PDB entry 8GJ1 | electron microscopy, 3.00 A resolution | chains D and E of the 10 polymer chains in the assembly

# Chain D
Name: DNA polymerase III subunit tau
Organism: Escherichia coli K-12
Notes: EC 2.7.7.7
UniProtKB: P06710 (DPO3X_ECOLI); numbering as in UniProt (aligned over 1-643)
Sequence (643 residues; each row starts with the number of its first residue):
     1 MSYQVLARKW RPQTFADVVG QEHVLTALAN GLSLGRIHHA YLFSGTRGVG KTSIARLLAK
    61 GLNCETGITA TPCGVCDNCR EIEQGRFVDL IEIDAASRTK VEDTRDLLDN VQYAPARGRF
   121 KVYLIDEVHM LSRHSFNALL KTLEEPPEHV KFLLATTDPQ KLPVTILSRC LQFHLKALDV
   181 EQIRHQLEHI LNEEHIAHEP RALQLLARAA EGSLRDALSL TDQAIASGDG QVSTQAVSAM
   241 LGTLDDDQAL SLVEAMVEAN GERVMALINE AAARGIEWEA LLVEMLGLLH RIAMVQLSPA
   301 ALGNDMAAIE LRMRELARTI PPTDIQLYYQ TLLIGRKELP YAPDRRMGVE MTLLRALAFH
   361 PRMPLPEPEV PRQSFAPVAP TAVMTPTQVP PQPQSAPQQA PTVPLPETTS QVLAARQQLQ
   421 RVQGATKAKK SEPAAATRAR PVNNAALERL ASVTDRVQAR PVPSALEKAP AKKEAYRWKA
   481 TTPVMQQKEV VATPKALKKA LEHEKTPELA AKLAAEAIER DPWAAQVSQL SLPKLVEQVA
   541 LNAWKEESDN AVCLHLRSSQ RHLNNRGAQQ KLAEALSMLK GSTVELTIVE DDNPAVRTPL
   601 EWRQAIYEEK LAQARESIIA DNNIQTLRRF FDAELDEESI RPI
Disordered / not traced: 1, 362-402, 410-643
Bound ions: Mg2+: Thr-52 (together with ADP); Zn2+: Cys-64, Cys-73, Cys-76, Cys-79
Small-molecule neighbours:
  - ADP (adenosine-5'-diphosphate): Ala-7, Arg-8, Trp-10, Arg-11, Pro-12, Asp-17, Val-18, Val-19, Thr-46, Arg-47, Gly-48, Val-49, Gly-50, Lys-51, Thr-52, Ser-53, Leu-214, Arg-215, Leu-218
  - tetrafluoroaluminate (ALF): Thr-46, Arg-47, Gly-48, Lys-51, Thr-52, Arg-215
Curated features (UniProtKB/Swiss-Prot):
  - binding site (ATP): Gly-45 to Thr-52
  - binding site (Zn(2+)): Cys-64, Cys-73, Cys-76, Cys-79
  - mutagenesis: Gly-118 (G118D: In dnaX2016(Ts); present in both isoforms, unable to grow at 42 degrees Celsius), Glu-601 (E601K: In dnaX36(Ts); present only in isoform tau, unable to grow at 42 degrees Celsius)

# Chain E
Name: DNA polymerase III subunit delta'
Organism: Escherichia coli K-12
Notes: EC 2.7.7.7
UniProtKB: P28631 (HOLB_ECOLI); numbering as in UniProt (aligned over 1-334)
Sequence (334 residues; row label = number of the first residue in the row):
     1 MRWYPWLRPD FEKLVASYQA GRGHHALLIQ ALPGMGDDAL IYALSRYLLC QQPQGHKSCG
    61 HCRGCQLMQA GTHPDYYTLA PEKGKNTLGV DAVREVTEKL NEHARLGGAK VVWVTDAALL
   121 TDAAANALLK TLEEPPAETW FFLATREPER LLATLRSRCR LHYLAPPPEQ YAVTWLSREV
   181 TMSQDALLAA LRLSAGSPGA ALALFQGDNW QARETLCQAL AYSVPSGDWY SLLAALNHEQ
   241 APARLHWLAT LLMDALKRHH GAAQVTNVDV PGLVAELANH LSPSRLQAIL GDVCHIREQL
   301 MSVTGINREL LITDLLLRIE HYLQPGVVLP VPHL
Bound ions: Zn2+: Cys-50, Cys-59, Cys-62, Cys-65

# How chain D and chain E interact
Contacting residue pairs - 73 pairs, chain D then chain E:
  Tyr-3(D) / Gly-21(E)
  Tyr-3(D) / Arg-22(E)
  Val-5(D) / His-24(E)
  Val-5(D) / His-25(E)
  Arg-8(D) / Glu-134(E)
  Arg-8(D) / Pro-135(E)
  Arg-11(D) / Glu-133(E)  salt bridge
  Arg-11(D) / Glu-134(E)  salt bridge
  Arg-47(D) / Ala-153(E)
  Arg-47(D) / Thr-154(E)
  Arg-56(D) / Glu-134(E)  salt bridge
  Glu-92(D) / Lys-130(E)  salt bridge
  Asp-94(D) / Ala-127(E)
  Asp-94(D) / Lys-130(E)
  Ala-96(D) / Asn-126(E)
  Ala-96(D) / Ala-127(E)
  Ser-97(D) / Arg-94(E)
  Lys-100(D) / Arg-94(E)
  Asp-126(D) / Lys-130(E)  salt bridge
  Glu-127(D) / Asn-126(E)
  Glu-127(D) / Leu-129(E)
  Met-130(D) / Asn-126(E)
  Arg-215(D) / Glu-133(E)  salt bridge
  Arg-215(D) / Ser-157(E)
  Arg-215(D) / Arg-158(E)
  Asp-216(D) / Ser-157(E)
  Ser-219(D) / Ser-157(E)  hydrogen bond (side chain-backbone)
  Asp-222(D) / His-24(E)  salt bridge
  Gln-223(D) / Arg-160(E)
  Gln-223(D) / Leu-161(E)  hydrogen bond (side chain-backbone)
  Ala-226(D) / Arg-160(E)
  Glu-262(D) / Gly-261(E)
  Met-265(D) / Lys-257(E)  hydrogen bond
  Asn-269(D) / Gln-264(E)
  Ile-334(D) / Leu-334(E)  hydrophobic
  Lys-337(D) / Leu-334(E)
  Pro-340(D) / Glu-147(E)
  Pro-340(D) / Glu-149(E)
  Tyr-341(D) / Arg-150(E)
  Tyr-341(D) / Glu-298(E)
  Pro-343(D) / Arg-146(E)  hydrogen bond (backbone-side chain)
  Pro-343(D) / His-246(E)
  Pro-343(D) / Arg-297(E)
  Asp-344(D) / Ala-195(E)
  Asp-344(D) / His-246(E)
  Arg-345(D) / Glu-147(E)  salt bridge
  Arg-345(D) / Glu-149(E)  salt bridge
  Arg-346(D) / Gln-264(E)
  Met-347(D) / His-246(E)
  Met-347(D) / Met-253(E)
  Glu-350(D) / Met-253(E)
  Glu-350(D) / Lys-257(E)
  Met-351(D) / Cys-294(E)  hydrophobic
  Leu-354(D) / Leu-256(E)  hydrophobic
  Leu-354(D) / His-260(E)
  Arg-355(D) / Gln-287(E)
  Arg-355(D) / Val-331(E)
  Arg-355(D) / Pro-332(E)
  Val-403(D) / Trp-3(E)
  Val-403(D) / Pro-5(E)  hydrophobic
  Pro-404(D) / Arg-8(E)  hydrogen bond (backbone-side chain)
  Leu-405(D) / Trp-3(E)  hydrophobic
  Pro-406(D) / Trp-3(E)
  Pro-406(D) / Arg-8(E)
  Pro-406(D) / Lys-57(E)
  Glu-407(D) / Tyr-42(E)
  Glu-407(D) / Arg-46(E)  salt bridge
  Glu-407(D) / Ser-58(E)  hydrogen bond
  Thr-408(D) / Met-1(E)
  Thr-408(D) / Ala-39(E)  hydrogen bond (side chain-backbone)
  Thr-408(D) / Tyr-42(E)
  Thr-408(D) / Ala-43(E)
  Thr-409(D) / Met-1(E)  hydrogen bond (side chain-backbone)
Interface residues without a listed pair, chain D (48 interface residues in all): Thr-99, His-129, Gly-261, Glu-279, Leu-357
Interface residues without a listed pair, chain E (60 interface residues in all): Arg-2, Phe-11, Gly-23, His-56, Gly-60, Gln-69, Asp-122, Leu-193, Ala-249, Thr-250, Ala-262, Leu-290, His-333
The authors on this interface:
  - interface residues, chain D: Val-403(D)

# Summary
48 residues of chain D face 60 of chain E across their interface; the contacts include 8 hydrogen bonds and 10
salt bridges. Among the polar pairs are Arg-11(D)/Glu-133(E), Arg-11(D)/Glu-134(E) and Arg-56(D)/Glu-134(E).
Chain D binds ADP and tetrafluoroaluminate. The paper reports the interface residue Val-403(D).
Chain D is DNA polymerase III subunit tau and chain E is DNA polymerase III subunit delta', both from
Escherichia coli K-12; the structure, E. coli clamp loader with open clamp on primed template DNA (form 2),
was determined by electron microscopy, deposited together with 8GIY, 8GIZ, 8GJ0, 8GJ2 and 8GJ3.
